Entry 1W1V (X-ray diffraction, 1.85 A resolution); this record covers chains A and B.

# Chain A (and B)
Molecule: Chitinase B
From: Serratia marcescens
Notes: EC 3.2.1.14; chain B of this document is another copy of the same molecule, construct and numbering; everything in this record applies to it too
UniProtKB: Q54276 (Q54276); numbering as in UniProt (aligned over 1-499)
Sequence (499 residues; each row starts with the number of its first residue):
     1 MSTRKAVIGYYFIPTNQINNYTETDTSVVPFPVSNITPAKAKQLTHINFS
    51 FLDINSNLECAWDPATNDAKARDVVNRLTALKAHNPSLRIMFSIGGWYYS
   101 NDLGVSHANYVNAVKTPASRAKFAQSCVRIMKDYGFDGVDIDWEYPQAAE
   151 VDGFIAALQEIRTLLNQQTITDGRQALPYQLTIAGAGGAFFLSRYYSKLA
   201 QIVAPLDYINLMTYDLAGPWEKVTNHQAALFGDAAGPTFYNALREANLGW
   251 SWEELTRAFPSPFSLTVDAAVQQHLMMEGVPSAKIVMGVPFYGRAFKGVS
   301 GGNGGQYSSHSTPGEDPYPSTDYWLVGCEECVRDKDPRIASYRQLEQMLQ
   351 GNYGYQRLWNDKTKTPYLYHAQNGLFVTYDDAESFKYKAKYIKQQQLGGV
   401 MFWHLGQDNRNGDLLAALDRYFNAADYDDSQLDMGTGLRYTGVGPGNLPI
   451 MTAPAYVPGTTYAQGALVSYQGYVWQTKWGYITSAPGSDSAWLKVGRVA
Disordered / not traced: 1-2
Disulfides: C328-C331
Small-molecule neighbours: cyclo-(L-arginine-L-proline) inhibitor (ALJ): Y10, F51, G96, W97, D142, E144, A184, M212, Y214, D215, Y292, R294, I339, M401, W403
Reported in the primary citation:
  - binding site for cyclo-(L-arginine-L-proline) inhibitor: W97, Y214, W403
  - binding site for glycerol: W97
  - catalytic residues: E144 (citing earlier work)

# How chain A and chain B interact
Residue-residue contacts - 52 pairs, chain A then chain B:
  D102(A) with T483(B), hydrogen bond; S484(B)
  L103(A) with G459(B); T461(B); T483(B)
  Q147(A) with S484(B); A485(B)
  A148(A) with S488(B)
  F190(A) with W479(B)
  S193(A) with W479(B); S490(B), hydrogen bond
  R194(A) with T483(B)
  W220(A) with Y481(B), hydrogen bond (backbone-side chain)
  Y240(A) with E253(B), hydrogen bond; K478(B); W479(B), hydrophobic
  A242(A) with W479(B), hydrophobic
  R244(A) with W252(B), hydrogen bond (backbone-backbone); E253(B), salt bridge
  E245(A) with S251(B), hydrogen bond; W252(B), hydrogen bond (side chain-backbone); E253(B), hydrogen bond (side chain-backbone); K478(B), salt bridge; S490(B)
  N247(A) with S488(B)
  S251(A) with E245(B), hydrogen bond
  W252(A) with R244(B), hydrogen bond (backbone-backbone); E245(B), hydrogen bond (backbone-side chain); W252(B); L255(B); T256(B), hydrogen bond
  E253(A) with Y240(B), hydrogen bond; R244(B), salt bridge; E245(B), hydrogen bond (backbone-side chain)
  L255(A) with W252(B)
  T256(A) with W252(B), hydrogen bond
  G459(A) with L103(B)
  T461(A) with L103(B)
  K478(A) with Y240(B); E245(B), salt bridge
  W479(A) with F190(B), hydrophobic; A242(B), hydrophobic
  Y481(A) with W220(B), hydrogen bond (side chain-backbone)
  T483(A) with D102(B), hydrogen bond; L103(B); R194(B), hydrogen bond
  S484(A) with D102(B); Q147(B), hydrogen bond
  S488(A) with Q147(B); A148(B)
  D489(A) with Q147(B)
  S490(A) with E245(B)
Also at the interface, not in a pair above, chain A (31 interface residues in all): A246, G249, W250
Also at the interface, not in a pair above, chain B (30 interface residues in all): S193, G249, W250, D489

# Overview
Chain A and chain B form an interface of 31 and 30 residues respectively; the contacts include 19 hydrogen
bonds and 4 salt bridges. Polar contacts include R244(A)-E253(B), E245(A)-K478(B) and D102(A)-T483(B). Bound
to chain A: cyclo-(L-arginine-L-proline) inhibitor. From the paper: the catalytic residue E144(A); a binding
site for cyclo-(L-arginine-L-proline) inhibitor at W97(A), Y214(A) and W403(A).
Chain A and chain B are both Chitinase B (Serratia marcescens); the structure, Crystal structure of S.
marcescens chitinase B in complex with the cyclic dipeptide inhibitor cyclo-(L-Arg-L-Pro) at ..., was
determined by X-ray diffraction (same publication as 1W1P, 1W1T and 1W1Y).
